PDB entry 9IBE | X-ray diffraction, 1.26 A resolution | chains A and B

# Chain A (and B)
Molecule: D-2-hydroxyacid dehydrogenase
Organism: Haloferax mediterranei
Notes: chain B of this document is another copy of the same molecule, construct and numbering; everything in this record applies to it too
UniProtKB: Q2VEQ7 (DDH_HALMT); residue numbers follow UniProt; this construct covers 1-308
Amino-acid sequence (308 residues; each row starts with the number of its first residue):
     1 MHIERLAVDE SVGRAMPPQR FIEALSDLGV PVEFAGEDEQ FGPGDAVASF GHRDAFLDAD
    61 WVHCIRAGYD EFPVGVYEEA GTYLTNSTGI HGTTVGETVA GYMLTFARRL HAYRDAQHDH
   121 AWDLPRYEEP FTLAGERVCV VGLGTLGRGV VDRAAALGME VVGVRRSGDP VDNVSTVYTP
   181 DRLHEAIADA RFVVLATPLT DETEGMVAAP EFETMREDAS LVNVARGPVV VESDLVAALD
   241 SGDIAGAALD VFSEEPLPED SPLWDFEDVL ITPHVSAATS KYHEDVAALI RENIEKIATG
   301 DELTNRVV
Metal / ion sites: K+ site 1: Glu-23, Ser-26; K+ site 2: Leu-57, Ala-59, Ala-80, Thr-82; K+ site 3: Thr-88, Thr-145 (together with NADP); Mg2+ site 1: His-120 (shared with Asp-265(B) of chain B); K+ site 4: Val-171, Val-174; K+ site 5: Gly-205 (shared with 1 residue of chain D); Mg2+ site 2 near Glu-211 (its only coordinating residue here); K+ site 6: Phe-212, Glu-213, Met-215, Asp-243; K+ site 7: Glu-213, Thr-214, Met-215; Mg2+ site 3: Asp-265 (shared with His-120(B) of chain B)
Small-molecule neighbours:
  - 2-Ketohexanoic acid (7N5): Ala-15, Phe-50, Arg-66, Ala-67, Gly-68, His-91, Arg-226, His-274, Ala-277, Tyr-282
  - NADP (NAP; NADP nicotinamide-adenine-dinucleotide phosphate): Ala-67, Gly-68, Asp-70, Thr-88, Gly-89, His-91, Val-95, Val-141, Gly-142, Leu-143, Gly-144, Thr-145, Leu-146, Gly-147, Val-164, Arg-165, Arg-166, Ser-167, Pro-180, Ala-196, Thr-197, Pro-198, Leu-199, Thr-203, Met-206, Val-224, Ala-225, Arg-226, Asp-250, Val-251, His-274, Ser-276, Ala-277
Swiss-Prot annotation at these positions:
  - active site: Arg-226, Glu-255, His-274 (Proton donor)
  - binding site (NAD(+)): Thr-145, Leu-146, Val-224 to Arg-226, Asp-250, His-274 to Ala-277
Reported in the primary citation:
  - conformationally variable residues (domain motion, loop rearrangement): Gly-89 to Gly-92, Leu-143 to Leu-146, Val-164 to Asp-169, Thr-197 to Thr-203, Ala-277 to Tyr-282
  - binding site for NADP: Val-95, Val-141, Gly-142, Leu-143, Thr-145, Leu-146, Val-164, Arg-165, Arg-166, Ser-167, Pro-180, Thr-197, Pro-198, Met-206, Val-224, Asp-250, Ala-277
  - binding site for 2-Ketohexanoic acid: Ala-15, Phe-50, Arg-66, Ala-67, Gly-68, Arg-226, His-274, Ala-277, Ala-278, Tyr-282
  - contacts within the chain: Glu-255/His-274 (hydrogen bond)
  - catalytic residues: Arg-226, His-274
  - catalytic residues: Glu-255 (by similarity / conservation)
  - K+ coordination: Gly-205, Glu-213, Met-215
  - binding site for chloride ion: Arg-20, Glu-232

# How chain A and chain B interact
Residue-residue contacts (125; chain A residue first):
  Ala-15(A) with Tyr-127(B)
  Met-16(A) with Tyr-127(B), hydrophobic
  Pro-17(A) with Tyr-127(B)
  Arg-20(A) with Tyr-127(B); Glu-128(B), salt bridge
  Thr-93(A) with Thr-132(B); Ala-134(B)
  Thr-94(A) with Arg-108(B); Thr-132(B)
  Glu-97(A) with Leu-104(B); Arg-108(B); Thr-132(B); Leu-133(B), hydrogen bond (side chain-backbone); Ala-134(B), hydrogen bond (side chain-backbone)
  Thr-98(A) with Arg-108(B), hydrogen bond
  Ala-100(A) with Leu-104(B), hydrophobic
  Gly-101(A) with Leu-104(B); Leu-110(B)
  Tyr-102(A) with Leu-110(B), hydrophobic
  Leu-104(A) with Glu-97(B); Ala-100(B), hydrophobic; Gly-101(B); Leu-104(B), hydrophobic
  Thr-105(A) with Leu-110(B)
  Arg-108(A) with Thr-94(B), hydrogen bond (side chain-backbone); Glu-97(B); Thr-98(B), hydrogen bond; Val-275(B); Ser-276(B), hydrogen bond (side chain-backbone); Ala-277(B); Ala-278(B), hydrogen bond (side chain-backbone)
  Leu-110(A) with Gly-101(B); Tyr-102(B), hydrophobic; Thr-105(B)
  His-111(A) with Arg-114(B)
  Tyr-113(A) with Ile-271(B); Thr-272(B); Pro-273(B); Val-275(B)
  Arg-114(A) with His-111(B); Asp-115(B), salt bridge; Glu-267(B), hydrogen bond (side chain-backbone); Val-269(B), hydrogen bond (side chain-backbone); Leu-270(B)
  Asp-115(A) with Arg-114(B), salt bridge; His-118(B), salt bridge
  Gln-117(A) with Trp-264(B), hydrogen bond (side chain-backbone); Phe-266(B); Val-269(B), hydrogen bond (side chain-backbone); Leu-270(B); Ile-271(B), hydrogen bond (side chain-backbone)
  His-118(A) with Asp-115(B), salt bridge
  His-120(A) with Glu-259(B), hydrogen bond (side chain-backbone); Trp-264(B); Asp-265(B), salt bridge
  Ala-121(A) with Trp-264(B)
  Trp-122(A) with Phe-252(B), hydrophobic; Pro-256(B), hydrophobic; Leu-257(B); Trp-264(B); Pro-273(B); His-274(B)
  Asp-123(A) with Pro-273(B)
  Leu-124(A) with Pro-273(B)
  Pro-125(A) with Val-275(B)
  Tyr-127(A) with Ala-15(B); Met-16(B), hydrophobic; Pro-17(B); Arg-20(B); Thr-279(B); Ser-280(B), hydrogen bond (side chain-backbone); Lys-281(B); Tyr-282(B), hydrogen bond (side chain-backbone); His-283(B), hydrogen bond
  Glu-128(A) with Arg-20(B), salt bridge; Ser-280(B)
  Pro-130(A) with Ala-278(B); Thr-279(B); Ser-280(B), hydrogen bond (backbone-backbone)
  Thr-132(A) with Thr-93(B); Thr-94(B); Glu-97(B)
  Leu-133(A) with Glu-97(B), hydrogen bond (backbone-side chain)
  Ala-134(A) with Thr-93(B); Glu-97(B), hydrogen bond (backbone-side chain)
  Arg-153(A) with Leu-157(B)
  Ala-156(A) with Ala-156(B), hydrophobic
  Leu-157(A) with Arg-153(B)
  Phe-252(A) with Trp-122(B), hydrophobic
  Pro-256(A) with Trp-122(B), hydrophobic
  Leu-257(A) with Trp-122(B)
  Glu-259(A) with His-120(B), hydrogen bond (backbone-side chain)
  Trp-264(A) with Gln-117(B), hydrogen bond (backbone-side chain); His-120(B); Ala-121(B)
  Asp-265(A) with His-120(B), salt bridge
  Phe-266(A) with Gln-117(B)
  Glu-267(A) with Arg-114(B), hydrogen bond (backbone-side chain)
  Val-269(A) with Arg-114(B), hydrogen bond (backbone-side chain); Gln-117(B), hydrogen bond (backbone-side chain)
  Leu-270(A) with Arg-114(B); Gln-117(B)
  Ile-271(A) with Tyr-113(B); Gln-117(B), hydrogen bond (backbone-side chain)
  Thr-272(A) with Tyr-113(B)
  Pro-273(A) with Tyr-113(B); Trp-122(B); Asp-123(B); Leu-124(B)
  His-274(A) with Trp-122(B)
  Val-275(A) with Arg-108(B); Tyr-113(B); Pro-125(B)
  Ser-276(A) with Arg-108(B), hydrogen bond (backbone-side chain)
  Ala-277(A) with Arg-108(B)
  Ala-278(A) with Arg-108(B), hydrogen bond (backbone-side chain); Pro-130(B)
  Thr-279(A) with Tyr-127(B); Pro-130(B)
  Ser-280(A) with Tyr-127(B), hydrogen bond (backbone-side chain); Glu-128(B); Pro-130(B), hydrogen bond (backbone-backbone)
  Lys-281(A) with Tyr-127(B)
  Tyr-282(A) with Tyr-127(B), hydrogen bond (backbone-side chain)
  His-283(A) with Tyr-127(B), hydrogen bond
Also at the interface, not in a pair above, chain A (63 interface residues in all): Ala-116, Phe-131, Glu-255, Leu-263
Also at the interface, not in a pair above, chain B (63 interface residues in all): Ala-116, Phe-131, Glu-255, Leu-263

# In short
The chain A/chain B interface involves 63 residues from each chain; the contacts include 31 hydrogen bonds and
8 salt bridges. Polar pairs include Arg-20(A)/Glu-128(B), Arg-114(A)/Asp-115(B) and Asp-115(A)/His-118(B).
Chain A binds NADP and 2-Ketohexanoic acid. From the paper: catalytic residues Arg-226(A), His-274(A) and
Glu-255(A); a binding site for NADP at Val-95(A), Val-141(A) and Gly-142(A) among others.
Chain A and chain B are both D-2-hydroxyacid dehydrogenase (Haloferax mediterranei); the structure,
D-2-hydroxyacid dehydrogenase (D2HDH) from Haloferax mediterranei in complex with potassium, 2-ketohexanoic
acid, NADP+ and chloride, was determined by X-ray diffraction, deposited together with 8QZA, 8QZB, 5MH6, 5MHA
and 5MH5.
